PDB entry 8I9Z | electron microscopy, 2.70 A resolution | chains C1 and LO of the 60 polymer chains in the assembly

Chain C1:
Molecule: 3341-nt RNA strand
Source organism: Chaetomium thermophilum
Sequence (3341 nucleotides; numbered 1 to 3341; the number before each row is that of its first residue):
     1 GGUUGACCUC GGAUCAGGUA GGAGGACCCG CUGAACUUAA GCAUAUCAAU AAGCGGAGGA
    61 AAAGAAACCA ACAGGGAUUG CCCUAGUAAC GGCGAGUGAA GCGGCAACAG CUCAAAUUUG
   121 AAAGCUGGCU UCGGCCCGCG UUGUAAUUUG GAGAGGAUGC UUUGGGCGAG GCUCCUUCUG
   181 AGUUCCCUGG AACGGGACGC CACAGAGGGU GAGAGCCCCG UAUAGUUGGA AGCCAAGCCU
   241 GUGUAAAGCU CCUUCGACGA GUCGAGUAGU UUGGGAAUGC UGCUCAAAAU GGGAGGUAAA
   301 UUUCUUCUAA AGCUAAAUAC CGGCCAGAGA CCGAUAGCGC ACAAGUAGAG UGAUCGAAAG
   361 AUGAAAAGCA CUUUGAAAAG AGGGUUAAAU AGCACGUGAA AUUGUUGAAA GGGAAGCGCU
   421 UGUGACCAGA CUUGCGCCCG GCGGAUCAUC CGGUGUUCUC ACCGGUGCAC UCCGCCGGGC
   481 UCAGGCCAGC AUCGGUUCUG GCGGGGGGAU AAAGGCCCAG GGAAUGUGGC UCCUCCGGGA
   541 GUGUUAUAGC CCUGGGUGUA AUACCCUCGC CGGGACCGAG GACCGCGCUC UGCAAGGAUG
   601 CUGGCGUAAU GGUCACCAGC GACCCGUCUU GAAACACGGA CCAAGGAGUC AAGGUUUUGC
   661 GCGAGUGUUU GGGUGUAAAA CCCGCACGCG UAAUGAAAGU GAACGUAGGU GAGAGCUUCG
   721 GCGCAUCAUC GACCGAUCCU GAUGUAUUCG GAUGGAUUUG AGUAGGAGCG UUAAGCCUUG
   781 GACCCGAAAG AUGGUGAACU AUGCUUGGAU AGGGUGAAGC CAGAGGAAAC UCUGGUGGAG
   841 GCUCGCAGCG GUUCUGACGU GCAAAUCGAU CGUCAAAUCU GAGCAUGGGG GCGAAAGACU
   901 AAUCGAACCA UCUAGUAGCU GGUUACCGCC GAAGUUUCCC UCAGGAUAGC AGUGUCGACC
   961 UUCAGUUUUA UGAGGUAAAG CGAAUGAUUA GGGACUCGGG GGCGAUUUUU AGCCUUCAUC
  1021 CAUUCUCAAA CUUUAAAUAU GUAAGAAGCC CUUGUUACUU AACUGAACGU GGGCAUUCGA
  1081 AUGUAUCGAC ACUAGUGGGC CAUUUUUGGU AAGCAGAACU GGCGAUGCGG GAUGAACCGA
  1141 ACGCGGGGUU AAGGUGCCGG AGUGGACGCU CAUCAGACAC CACAAAAGGC GUUAGUACAU
  1201 CUUGACAGCA GGACGGUGGC CAUGGAAGUC GGAAUCCGCU AAGGACUGUG UAACAACUCA
  1261 CCUGCCGAAU GUACUAGCCC UGAAAAUGGA UGGCGCUCAA GCGUCCCACC CAUACCCCGC
  1321 CCUCAGGGUA GAAACGAUGC CCUGAGGAGU AGGCGGCCGU GGAGGUCAGU GACGAAGCCU
  1381 AGGGCGUGAG CCCGGGUCGA ACGGCCUCUA GUGCAGAUCU UGGUGGUAGU AGCAAAUACU
  1441 UCAAUGAGAA CUUGAAGGAC CGAAGUGGGG AAAGGUUCCA UGUGAACAGC GGUUGGACAU
  1501 GGGUUAGUCG AUCCUAAGCC AUAGGGAAGU UCCGUUUCAA AGGGGCACUC GUGCCCCGUG
  1561 UGGCGAAAGG GAAGCCGGUU AAUAUUCCGG CACCUGGAUG UGGGUUUUGC GCGGCAACGC
  1621 AACUGAACGC GGAGACGACG GCGGGGGCCC CGGGCAGAGU UCUCUUUUCU UCUUAACGGU
  1681 CUAUCACCCU GGAAACAGUU UGUCUGGAGA UAGGGUUUAA UGGCCGGAAG AGCCCGACAC
  1741 UUCUGUCGGG UCCGGUGCGC UCUCGACGUC CCUUGAAAAU CCGCGGGAGG GAAUAAUUCU
  1801 CACGCCAGGU CGUACUCAUA ACCGCAGCAG GUCCCCAAGG UGAACAGCCU CUGGUUGAUA
  1861 GAACAAUGUA GAUAAGGGAA GUCGGCAAAA UAGAUCCGUA ACUUCGGGAA AAGGAUUGGC
  1921 UCUAAGGGUU GGGCACGUUG GGCUUUGGGC GGACGCCCUG GGAGCAGAGG GCCUCUAGCC
  1981 GGGCAACCGG CCGGCGGCCC UCAGCACCCG GGGUUGAAGC CCUUAGCAGG CUUCGGCCGU
  2041 CCGGCGUGCG GUUAACAACC AACUUAGAAC UGGUACGGAC AGGGGGAAUC UGACUGUCUA
  2101 AUUAAAACAU AGCAUUGCGA UGGCCAGAAA GUGGUGUUGA CGCAAUGUGA UUUCUGCCCA
  2161 GUGCUCUGAA UGUCAAAGUG AAGAAAUUCA ACCAAGCGCG GGUAAACGGC GGGAGUAACU
  2221 AUGACUCUCU UAAGGUAGCC AAAUGCCUCG UCAUCUAAUU AGUGACGCGC AUGAAUGGAU
  2281 UAACGAGAUU CCCACUGUCC CUAUCUACUA UCUAGCGAAA CCACAGCCAA GGGAACGGGC
  2341 UUGGCAAAAU CAGCGGGGAA AGAAGACCCU GUUGAGCUUG ACUCUAGUUU GACAUUGUGA
  2401 AAAGACAUAG GAGGUGUAGA AUAGGUGGGA GCUUCGGCGC CAGUGAAAUA CCACUACUCC
  2461 UAUUGUUUUU UUACUUAUUC AAUGAAGCGG GGCUGGACUU GCGUCCAACU UCUGGAGUUA
  2521 AGGUCCUUCG CGGGCCGACC CGGGUUGAAG ACAUUGUCAG GUGGGGAGUU UGGCUGGGGC
  2581 GGCACAUCUG UUAAACCAUA ACGCAGGUGU CCUAAGGGGG GCUCAUGGAG AACAGAAAUC
  2641 UCCAGUAGAA CAAAAGGGUA AAAGUCCCCU UGAUUUUGAU UUUCAGUGUG AAUACAAACC
  2701 AUGAAAGUGU GGCCUAUCGA UCCUUUAGUC CCUCGAAAUU UGAGGCUAGA GGUGCCAGAA
  2761 AAGUUACCAC AGGGAUAACU GGCUUGUGGC GGCCAAGCGU UCAUAGCGAC GUCGCUUUUU
  2821 GAUCCUUCGA UGUCGGCUCU UCCUAUCAUA CCGAAGCAGA AUUCGGUAAG CGUUGGAUUG
  2881 UUCACCCACU AAUAGGGAAC GUGAGCUGGG UUUAGACCGU CGUGAGACAG GUUAGUUUUA
  2941 CCCUACUGAU GAACUCGUCG CAAUGGUAAU UCAGCUUAGU ACGAGAGGAA CCGCUGAUUC
  3001 AGAUAAUUGG UUUUUGCGGU UGUCCGACCG GGCAGUGCCG CGAAGCUACC AUCUGCUGGA
  3061 UAAUGGCUGA ACGCCUCUAA GUCAGAAUCC AUGCCAGAAC GCGACGAUAC UACCCGCACG
  3121 UUGUAGACGU AUAAGAAUAG GCUCCGGCCU CGUAUCCUAG CAGGCGAUUC CUCCGCCGGC
  3181 CUCGAAGUGG CCGUCGGUAA UUCGCGUAUU GCAAUUUAGA CACGCGCGGG AUCAAAUCCU
  3241 UUGCAGACGA CUUAGAUGUG CGAAAGGGUC CUGUAAGCAG UAGAGUAGCC UUGUUGUUAC
  3301 GAUCUGCUGA GGGUAAGCCC UCCUUCGCCU AGAUUUCCCA G
Unresolved in the structure: 1-2, 693-706, 847-854, 865-867, 901-905, 987-1028, 1887-1894, 1914-1917, 2028-2040, 2082-2292, 2485-2545, 2571-2721, 2753-2756, 2817-2828, 2899-2900, 2909-2914, 2937-2940, 3338-3341

Chain LO:
Name: 60S ribosomal protein L16-like protein
Source organism: Chaetomium thermophilum
UniProt: G0SH61 (G0SH61_CHATD); residues 1-204 here = UniProt positions 1-204
Sequence (204 residues; row label = number of the first residue in the row):
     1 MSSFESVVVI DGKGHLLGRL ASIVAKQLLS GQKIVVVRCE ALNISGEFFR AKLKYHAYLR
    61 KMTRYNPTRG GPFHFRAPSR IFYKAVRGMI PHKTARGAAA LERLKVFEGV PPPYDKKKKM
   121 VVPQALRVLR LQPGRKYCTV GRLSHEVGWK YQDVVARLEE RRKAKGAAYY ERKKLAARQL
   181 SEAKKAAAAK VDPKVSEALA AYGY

Chain C1 / chain LO interface:
Residue-residue contacts (153; chain C1 residue first):
  A618(C1) - Ala95(LO)  sugar contact
  G619(C1) - Thr94(LO)  phosphate contact
  G619(C1) - Ala95(LO)  hydrogen bond to the phosphate
  G619(C1) - Arg96(LO)  hydrogen bond to the phosphate
  G1156(C1) - Ser22(LO)  hydrogen bond to the sugar
  G1156(C1) - Met89(LO)  base contact
  C1157(C1) - Ser22(LO)  sugar contact
  C1157(C1) - Lys26(LO)  phosphate contact
  C1158(C1) - Lys26(LO)  salt bridge to the phosphate
  C1158(C1) - Leu29(LO)  phosphate contact
  C1158(C1) - Met89(LO)  sugar contact
  C1158(C1) - Pro91(LO)  phosphate contact
  G1159(C1) - Pro91(LO)  phosphate contact
  G1159(C1) - Arg96(LO)  salt bridge to the phosphate
  G1160(C1) - Lys26(LO)  salt bridge to the phosphate
  U1163(C1) - Arg19(LO)  hydrogen bond to the base
  U1163(C1) - Ser22(LO)  hydrogen bond to the base
  U1163(C1) - Ile23(LO)  base contact
  U1163(C1) - Gln124(LO)  base contact
  U1163(C1) - Arg130(LO)  hydrogen bond to the sugar
  C1171(C1) - Arg135(LO)  base contact
  A1172(C1) - Arg50(LO)  base contact
  U1173(C1) - Phe49(LO)  base contact
  U1173(C1) - Arg50(LO)  salt bridge to the phosphate
  U1173(C1) - Leu53(LO)  sugar contact
  C1174(C1) - Leu53(LO)  sugar contact
  C1174(C1) - Ala57(LO)  base contact
  A1175(C1) - Arg50(LO)  salt bridge to the phosphate
  U1287(C1) - Arg64(LO)  sugar contact
  G1288(C1) - Arg60(LO)  sugar contact
  G1288(C1) - Lys61(LO)  sugar contact
  G1288(C1) - Met62(LO)  hydrogen bond to the sugar
  G1288(C1) - Thr63(LO)  hydrogen bond to the base
  G1288(C1) - Arg64(LO)  base contact
  G1288(C1) - Pro72(LO)  base contact
  G1289(C1) - Arg60(LO)  salt bridge to the phosphate
  G1289(C1) - Lys61(LO)  salt bridge to the phosphate
  G1289(C1) - Pro72(LO)  base contact
  G1293(C1) - Gly88(LO)  hydrogen bond to the base
  C1294(C1) - Lys84(LO)  sugar contact
  C1294(C1) - Ala85(LO)  hydrogen bond to the sugar
  C1294(C1) - Gly88(LO)  sugar contact
  C1294(C1) - Met89(LO)  base contact
  G1295(C1) - Gly18(LO)  hydrogen bond to the phosphate
  G1295(C1) - Lys84(LO)  salt bridge to the phosphate
  G1295(C1) - Ala85(LO)  phosphate contact
  C1296(C1) - Leu17(LO)  phosphate contact
  C1296(C1) - Gly18(LO)  hydrogen bond to the phosphate
  C1296(C1) - Arg19(LO)  hydrogen bond to the sugar
  U1297(C1) - Leu16(LO)  phosphate contact
  U1297(C1) - Arg19(LO)  salt bridge to the phosphate
  U1297(C1) - Ser45(LO)  hydrogen bond to the phosphate
  U1297(C1) - Arg50(LO)  base contact
  U1297(C1) - Arg135(LO)  sugar contact
  C1298(C1) - Arg130(LO)  base contact
  C1298(C1) - Leu131(LO)  hydrogen bond to the base
  C1298(C1) - Gln132(LO)  hydrogen bond to the phosphate
  C1298(C1) - Pro133(LO)  base contact
  C1298(C1) - Arg135(LO)  salt bridge to the phosphate
  A1299(C1) - Arg19(LO)  hydrogen bond to the phosphate
  A1299(C1) - Arg130(LO)  hydrogen bond to the phosphate
  A1300(C1) - Gly18(LO)  hydrogen bond to the base
  A1300(C1) - Arg19(LO)  salt bridge to the phosphate
  A1300(C1) - Arg130(LO)  salt bridge to the phosphate
  C2327(C1) - Arg69(LO)  hydrogen bond to the sugar
  G2343(C1) - Lys93(LO)  base contact
  G2344(C1) - Gly70(LO)  hydrogen bond to the sugar
  G2344(C1) - Gly71(LO)  sugar contact
  G2344(C1) - Pro72(LO)  sugar contact
  G2344(C1) - Arg87(LO)  salt bridge to the phosphate
  G2344(C1) - His92(LO)  salt bridge to the phosphate
  G2344(C1) - Lys93(LO)  hydrogen bond to the base
  C2345(C1) - Gly70(LO)  hydrogen bond to the phosphate
  C2345(C1) - Gly71(LO)  phosphate contact
  C2345(C1) - Pro72(LO)  phosphate contact
  C2345(C1) - Phe73(LO)  hydrogen bond to the phosphate
  C2345(C1) - Arg87(LO)  salt bridge to the phosphate
  C2345(C1) - Lys93(LO)  base contact
  A2346(C1) - Arg69(LO)  phosphate contact
  A2346(C1) - Gly70(LO)  hydrogen bond to the phosphate
  A2346(C1) - Phe73(LO)  phosphate contact
  U2841(C1) - Arg64(LO)  hydrogen bond to the sugar
  A2945(C1) - Arg69(LO)  salt bridge to the phosphate
  C2946(C1) - Asn66(LO)  hydrogen bond to the phosphate
  C2946(C1) - Arg69(LO)  salt bridge to the phosphate
  U2947(C1) - Asn66(LO)  phosphate contact
  A2962(C1) - Tyr151(LO)  sugar contact
  A2963(C1) - Phe75(LO)  sugar contact
  A2963(C1) - Lys150(LO)  salt bridge to the phosphate
  A2963(C1) - Tyr151(LO)  hydrogen bond to the phosphate
  U2964(C1) - Phe73(LO)  sugar contact
  U2964(C1) - His74(LO)  phosphate contact
  U2964(C1) - Phe75(LO)  phosphate contact
  U2964(C1) - Arg76(LO)  hydrogen bond to the phosphate
  G2965(C1) - Pro67(LO)  sugar contact
  G2965(C1) - Pro72(LO)  phosphate contact
  G2965(C1) - Phe73(LO)  phosphate contact
  G2965(C1) - His74(LO)  hydrogen bond to the phosphate
  G2965(C1) - Arg76(LO)  salt bridge to the phosphate
  G2966(C1) - Met62(LO)  phosphate contact
  A3060(C1) - Glu146(LO)  sugar contact
  A3080(C1) - Lys136(LO)  salt bridge to the phosphate
  G3081(C1) - Lys136(LO)  salt bridge to the phosphate
  C3089(C1) - His56(LO)  sugar contact
  C3090(C1) - Arg76(LO)  phosphate contact
  C3090(C1) - Glu146(LO)  hydrogen bond to the sugar
  C3090(C1) - Val147(LO)  sugar contact
  C3090(C1) - Gly148(LO)  sugar contact
  A3091(C1) - Arg76(LO)  salt bridge to the phosphate
  U3092(C1) - Lys150(LO)  salt bridge to the phosphate
  A3125(C1) - Ala95(LO)  base contact
  A3125(C1) - Arg96(LO)  base contact
  A3125(C1) - Ala99(LO)  sugar contact
  A3125(C1) - Arg103(LO)  hydrogen bond to the sugar
  G3126(C1) - Lys33(LO)  phosphate contact
  G3126(C1) - Arg103(LO)  salt bridge to the phosphate
  U3130(C1) - Ser6(LO)  hydrogen bond to the base
  U3132(C1) - Lys118(LO)  sugar contact
  A3133(C1) - Asp115(LO)  base contact
  A3133(C1) - Lys116(LO)  sugar contact
  A3133(C1) - Lys117(LO)  sugar contact
  A3133(C1) - Lys118(LO)  sugar contact
  A3133(C1) - Lys119(LO)  sugar contact
  A3133(C1) - Tyr169(LO)  stacking on the base
  A3134(C1) - Lys118(LO)  salt bridge to the phosphate
  A3134(C1) - Tyr169(LO)  hydrogen bond to the phosphate
  A3134(C1) - Tyr170(LO)  stacking on the base
  A3134(C1) - Lys173(LO)  salt bridge to the phosphate
  G3135(C1) - Lys119(LO)  phosphate contact
  G3135(C1) - Lys163(LO)  hydrogen bond to the phosphate
  A3136(C1) - Lys13(LO)  phosphate contact
  A3136(C1) - Arg38(LO)  salt bridge to the phosphate
  A3136(C1) - Lys163(LO)  salt bridge to the phosphate
  A3137(C1) - Lys13(LO)  salt bridge to the phosphate
  U3138(C1) - Val128(LO)  base contact
  C3142(C1) - Tyr170(LO)  hydrogen bond to the phosphate
  U3143(C1) - Tyr170(LO)  hydrogen bond to the phosphate
  U3143(C1) - Lys174(LO)  salt bridge to the phosphate
  C3144(C1) - Lys174(LO)  phosphate contact
  C3144(C1) - Ala177(LO)  base contact
  C3144(C1) - Arg178(LO)  salt bridge to the phosphate
  C3144(C1) - Ser181(LO)  base contact
  G3152(C1) - Lys118(LO)  base contact
  C3183(C1) - Lys165(LO)  phosphate contact
  G3184(C1) - Lys165(LO)  salt bridge to the phosphate
  A3185(C1) - Glu108(LO)  base contact
  A3185(C1) - Gly109(LO)  base contact
  A3185(C1) - Val110(LO)  hydrogen bond to the base
  A3185(C1) - Pro112(LO)  sugar contact
  A3185(C1) - Leu158(LO)  sugar contact
  A3185(C1) - Glu159(LO)  base contact
  A3185(C1) - Arg162(LO)  base contact
  A3186(C1) - Phe107(LO)  base contact
Interface residues without a listed pair, chain C1 (70 interface residues in all): G413, C620, C2328, C2843, U2944, A3154, U3155
Interface residues without a listed pair, chain LO (98 interface residues in all): Glu5, Ile44, Gly46, Lys52, Lys54, Leu59, Tyr65, Thr68, Ala77, Ile81, Ile90, Pro111, Arg127, Arg161, Gly166, Arg172, Tyr204

Overview:
70 residues of chain C1 face 98 of chain LO across their interface; the contacts include 38 hydrogen bonds, 32
salt bridges and 2 aromatic stacking contacts. Among the polar pairs are U1163(C1)-Arg19(LO),
U1163(C1)-Ser22(LO) and G1288(C1)-Thr63(LO).
Chain C1 is a 3341-nt RNA strand and chain LO is 60S ribosomal protein L16-like protein, both from Chaetomium
thermophilum; the structure, Cryo-EM structure of a Chaetomium thermophilum pre-60S ribosomal subunit - State
Spb4, was determined by electron microscopy (same publication as 8I9P, 8I9T, 8I9V, 8I9W, 8I9X, 8I9Y and 8IA0).
